Entry 7ICL (X-ray diffraction, 3.10 A resolution); this record covers chains T and A of the 3 polymer chains in the assembly.

# Chain T
Molecule: 7-nt DNA strand
Sequence (7 nucleotides; row label = number of the first residue in the row):
     2 CATCTGT

# Chain A
Molecule: Protein (DNA polymerase beta (e.c.2.7.7.7))
From: Homo sapiens
UniProtKB: P06746 (DPOB_HUMAN); residues 2-335 here correspond to UniProt positions 1-334 (UniProt number = residue number - 1)
Amino-acid sequence (335 residues; numbered 1 to 335; the number before each row is that of its first residue):
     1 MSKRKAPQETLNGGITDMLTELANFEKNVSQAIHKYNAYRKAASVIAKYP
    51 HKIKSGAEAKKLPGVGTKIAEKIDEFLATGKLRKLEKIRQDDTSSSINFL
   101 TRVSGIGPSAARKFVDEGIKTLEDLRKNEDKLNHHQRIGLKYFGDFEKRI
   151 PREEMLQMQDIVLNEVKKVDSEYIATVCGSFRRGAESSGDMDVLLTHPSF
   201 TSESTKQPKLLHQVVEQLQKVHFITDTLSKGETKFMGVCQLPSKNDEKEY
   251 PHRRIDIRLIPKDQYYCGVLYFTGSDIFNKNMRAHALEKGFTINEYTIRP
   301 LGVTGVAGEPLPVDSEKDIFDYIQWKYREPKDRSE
Unresolved in the structure: 1-8
Bound ions: Na+ site 1 near Leu62 (its only coordinating residue here); Na+ site 2: Thr101, Val103, Ile106 (shared with 1 residue of chain P)
Curated features (UniProtKB/Swiss-Prot):
  - binding site (K(+)): Lys61
  - binding site (Na(+)): Lys61

# Chain T / chain A interface
Contacting residue pairs - 9 pairs, chain T then chain A:
  DA3(T) with Thr233(A), phosphate contact; Lys234(A), phosphate contact
  DT4(T) with Ser229(A), phosphate contact; Gly231(A), phosphate contact; Glu232(A), hydrogen bond to the phosphate; Thr233(A), hydrogen bond to the phosphate; Lys234(A), hydrogen bond to the phosphate
  DC5(T) with Ser229(A), sugar contact; Lys230(A), hydrogen bond to the phosphate
Interface residues without a listed pair, chain T (4 interface residues in all): DC2
Interface residues without a listed pair, chain A (7 interface residues in all): Leu228

# Summary
The interface between chain T and chain A involves 4 residues on one side and 7 on the other; the contacts
include 4 hydrogen bonds. Among the polar pairs are DT4(T)-Glu232(A), DT4(T)-Thr233(A) and DT4(T)-Lys234(A).
Here chain T is a 7-nt DNA strand and chain A is Protein (DNA polymerase beta (e.c.2.7.7.7)) (Homo sapiens).
Entry 7ICL (DNA polymerase beta (pol B) (e.c.2.7.7.7) complexed with six base pairs of DNA; soaked in the ...)
was determined by X-ray diffraction together with 1ZQT, 7ICE, 7ICF, 7ICG, 7ICH, 7ICI and 39 further entries
from the same study.
